PDB entry 4L6C | X-ray diffraction, 1.80 A resolution | chain A

# Chain A
Molecule: 5'(3')-deoxyribonucleotidase, mitochondrial
Source organism: Homo sapiens
Notes: EC 3.1.3.-
UniProt: Q9NPB1 (NT5M_HUMAN); numbering as in UniProt (aligned over 32-228)
Chain sequence (202 residues; each row starts with the number of its first residue):
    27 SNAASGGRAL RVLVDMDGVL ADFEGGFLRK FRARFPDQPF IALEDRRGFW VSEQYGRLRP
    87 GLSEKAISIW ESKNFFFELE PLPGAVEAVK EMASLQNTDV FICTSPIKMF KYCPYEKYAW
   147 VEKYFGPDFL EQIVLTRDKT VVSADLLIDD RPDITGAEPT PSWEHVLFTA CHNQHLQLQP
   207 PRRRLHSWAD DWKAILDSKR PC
Unresolved in the structure: 228
Sequence notes: expression tag (27-31)
Bound ions: Mg2+: Asp41, Asp43, Asp176 (together with phosphate ion)
Residues lining bound ligands: pib-t (0BT; 1-{2-deoxy-3,5-O-[(4-iodophenyl)(phosphono)methylidene]-beta-D-threo-pentofuranosyl}-5-methylpyrimidine-2,4(1H,3H)-dione): Asp43, Phe49, Phe75, Trp76, Val77, Ser78, Trp96, Ser131, Pro132, Ile133, Lys134, Arg163, Asp176, Arg177
Swiss-Prot annotation at these positions:
  - active site: Asp41 (Nucleophile), Asp43 (Proton donor)
  - binding site (Mg(2+)): Asp41, Asp43, Asp176
  - binding site (substrate): Asp43, Phe49, Phe75, Trp76, Val77, Trp96, Thr130, Lys165

# Overview
Chain A binds pib-t. Asp41, Asp43 and Asp176 form the Mg2+ site. From UniProt: active-site residues Asp41 and
Asp43, 3 Mg2+-binding residues and 8 substrate-binding residues.
Chain A is 5'(3')-deoxyribonucleotidase, mitochondrial (Homo sapiens); the structure, Crystal structure of
human mitochondrial deoxyribonucleotidase in complex with the inhibitor pib-t, was determined by X-ray
diffraction together with 4NFL from the same study.
